8SJD - chains B and G of the 10 polymer chains in the assembly; structure by electron microscopy, 5.10 A resolution (low resolution: residue-level contacts below are approximate; hydrogen-bond / salt-bridge calls are withheld).

Chain B:
Molecule: Hermes transposase
Source organism: Musca domestica
UniProtKB: Q25438 (Q25438_MUSDO); residues 1-612 here = UniProt positions 1-612
Chain sequence (612 residues; numbered 1 to 612; the number before each row is that of its first residue):
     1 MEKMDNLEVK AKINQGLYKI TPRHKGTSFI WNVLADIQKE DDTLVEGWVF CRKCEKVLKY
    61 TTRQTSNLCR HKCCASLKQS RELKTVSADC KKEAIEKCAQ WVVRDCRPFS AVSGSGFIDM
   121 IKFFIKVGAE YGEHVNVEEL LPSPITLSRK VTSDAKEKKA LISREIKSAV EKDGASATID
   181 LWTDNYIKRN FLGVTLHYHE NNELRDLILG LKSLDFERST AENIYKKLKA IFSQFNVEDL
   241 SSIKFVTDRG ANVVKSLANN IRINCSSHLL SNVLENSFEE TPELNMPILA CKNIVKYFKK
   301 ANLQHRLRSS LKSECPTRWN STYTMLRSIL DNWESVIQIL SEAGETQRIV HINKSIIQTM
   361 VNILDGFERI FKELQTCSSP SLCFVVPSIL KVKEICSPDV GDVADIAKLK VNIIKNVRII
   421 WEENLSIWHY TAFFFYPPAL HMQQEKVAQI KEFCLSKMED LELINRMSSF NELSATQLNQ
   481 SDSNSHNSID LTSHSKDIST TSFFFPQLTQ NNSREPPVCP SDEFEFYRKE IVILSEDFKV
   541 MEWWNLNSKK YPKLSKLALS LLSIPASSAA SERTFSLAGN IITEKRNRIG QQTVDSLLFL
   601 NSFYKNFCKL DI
Not modelled in the structure: 1-80, 465-516, 610-612
Construct notes: engineered mutation Glu2 (Gln in Q25438), Gly128 (Lys in Q25438)

Chain G:
Molecule: 55-nt DNA strand
Sequence (55 nucleotides; numbered 1 to 55; the number before each row is that of its first residue):
     1 CTTATCTATG TGGCTTACGT TTGCCTGTGG CTTGTTGAAG TTCTCTGGTT CACGC

How chain B and chain G interact:
Pairs across the interface (8; chain B residue first):
  Ser143(B) with DT36(G)
  Thr146(B) with DT36(G)
  Arg149(B) with DT36(G)
  Glu584(B) with DT44(G); DC45(G)
  Asn587(B) with DC43(G); DT44(G)
  Arg588(B) with DT42(G)
Other interface residues (no listed pair), chain B (7 interface residues in all): Pro142
Other interface residues (no listed pair), chain G (6 interface residues in all): DT35

In short:
7 residues of chain B face 6 of chain G across their interface.
Here chain B is Hermes transposase (Musca domestica) and chain G is a 55-nt DNA strand. Entry 8SJD (Cryo-EM
structure of the Hermes transposase bound to two right-ends of its DNA transposon) was determined by electron
microscopy (same publication as 8EB5 and 8EDG).
